Entry 8CG6 (electron microscopy, 3.40 A resolution); this record covers chains A and B of the 3 polymer chains in the assembly.

[Chain A (and B)]
Name: Non-reducing polyketide synthase CTB1
From: Cercospora nicotianae
Notes: EC 2.3.1.-; chain B of this document is another copy of the same molecule, construct and numbering; everything in this record applies to it too
Reference sequence: Q6DQW3 (CTB1_CERNC); residue numbers follow UniProt; this construct covers 1-1293
Chain sequence (1304 residues; row label = number of the first residue in the row):
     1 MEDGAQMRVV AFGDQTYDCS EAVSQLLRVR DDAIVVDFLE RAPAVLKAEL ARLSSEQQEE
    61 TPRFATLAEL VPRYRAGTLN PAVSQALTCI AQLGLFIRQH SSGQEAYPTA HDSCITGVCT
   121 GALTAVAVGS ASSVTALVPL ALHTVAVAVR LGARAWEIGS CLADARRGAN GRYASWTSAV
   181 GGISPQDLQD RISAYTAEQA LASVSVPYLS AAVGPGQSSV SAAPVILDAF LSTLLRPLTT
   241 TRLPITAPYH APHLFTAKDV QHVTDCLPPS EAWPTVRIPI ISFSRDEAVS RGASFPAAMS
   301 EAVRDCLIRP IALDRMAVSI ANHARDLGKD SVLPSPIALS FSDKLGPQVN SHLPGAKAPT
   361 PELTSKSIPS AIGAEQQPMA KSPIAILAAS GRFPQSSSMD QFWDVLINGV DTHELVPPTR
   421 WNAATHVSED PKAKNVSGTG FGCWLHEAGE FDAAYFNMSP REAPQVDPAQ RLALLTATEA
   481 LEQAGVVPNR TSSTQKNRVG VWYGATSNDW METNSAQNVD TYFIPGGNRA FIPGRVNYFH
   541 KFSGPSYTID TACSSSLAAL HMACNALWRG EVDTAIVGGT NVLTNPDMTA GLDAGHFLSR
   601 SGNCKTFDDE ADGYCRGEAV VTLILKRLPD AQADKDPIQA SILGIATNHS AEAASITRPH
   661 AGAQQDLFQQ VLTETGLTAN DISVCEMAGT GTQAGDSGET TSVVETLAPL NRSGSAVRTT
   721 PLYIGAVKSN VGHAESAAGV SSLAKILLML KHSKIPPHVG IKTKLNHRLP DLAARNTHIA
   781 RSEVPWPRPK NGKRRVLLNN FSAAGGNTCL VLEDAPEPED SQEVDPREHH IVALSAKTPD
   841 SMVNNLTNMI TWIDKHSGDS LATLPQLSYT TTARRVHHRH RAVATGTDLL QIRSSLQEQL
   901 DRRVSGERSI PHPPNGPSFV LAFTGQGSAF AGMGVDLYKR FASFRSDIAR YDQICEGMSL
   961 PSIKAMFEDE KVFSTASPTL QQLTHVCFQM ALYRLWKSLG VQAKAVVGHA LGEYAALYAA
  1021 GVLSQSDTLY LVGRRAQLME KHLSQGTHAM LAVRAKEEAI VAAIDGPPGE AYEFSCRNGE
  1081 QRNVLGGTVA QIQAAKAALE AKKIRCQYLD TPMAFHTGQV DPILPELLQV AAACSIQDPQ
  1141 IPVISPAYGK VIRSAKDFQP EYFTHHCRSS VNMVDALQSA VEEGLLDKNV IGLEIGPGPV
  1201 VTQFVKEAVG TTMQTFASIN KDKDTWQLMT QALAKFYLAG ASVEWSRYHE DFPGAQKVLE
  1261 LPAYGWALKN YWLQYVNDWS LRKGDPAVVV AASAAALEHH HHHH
Unresolved in the structure: 1-4, 425-439, 510-529, 587-599, 651-662, 1273-1304 (chain B: 1-4, 421-439, 509-525, 590-599, 1274-1304)
Construct notes: engineered mutation Ala321 (Thr in Q6DQW3), Ala688 (His in Q6DQW3), Ala1010 (Ser in Q6DQW3); expression tag (1294-1304)
Covalently attached groups: compound 42X linked to Cys119
Residues lining bound ligands: 42X (N~3~-[(2R)-2-hydroxy-3,3-dimethyl-4-(phosphonooxy)butanoyl]-N-[2-(propanoylamino)ethyl]-beta-alaninamide): Asp14, Gln15, Thr16, Gln85, Val213, Gln217, Ser219, Leu243, Ile245, Tyr249, His250, Ile311, Leu313, Phe341, Lys344
Curated features (UniProtKB/Swiss-Prot):
  - active site (For beta-ketoacyl synthase activity): Cys553, His733

[Chain A / chain B interface]
Pairs across the interface (117):
  Ala33(A) with Asp37(B)
  Ile34(A) with Ile34(B), hydrophobic
  Asp37(A) with Ala33(B)
  Glu40(A) with Met379(B)
  Val45(A) with Ile372(B); Ala374(B), hydrophobic
  Lys47(A) with Ser492(B)
  Glu49(A) with Ile372(B)
  Ser55(A) with Arg1247(B), hydrogen bond
  Glu56(A) with Arg994(B), salt bridge
  Gln58(A) with Arg1247(B)
  Arg63(A) with Asn489(B), hydrogen bond; Gln495(B), hydrogen bond
  Ala65(A) with Arg498(B)
  Gln104(A) with Ala136(B)
  Thr135(A) with Ile34(B)
  Leu142(A) with Ala371(B), hydrophobic; Ala374(B), hydrophobic
  His143(A) with Pro369(B), hydrogen bond (side chain-backbone); Ser370(B); Ala371(B)
  Glu157(A) with Arg950(B), salt bridge
  Ile158(A) with Gln953(B)
  Cys161(A) with Arg950(B); Gln1025(B); Ser1026(B)
  Leu162(A) with Ser1024(B), hydrogen bond (backbone-side chain); Ser1026(B)
  Asp164(A) with Ser1024(B); Gln1137(B), hydrogen bond
  Ala165(A) with Gln1137(B)
  Arg166(A) with Gln1137(B)
  Arg167(A) with Gly1021(B); Gln1137(B), hydrogen bond; Asp1138(B), hydrogen bond (side chain-backbone); Gln1140(B), hydrogen bond
  Gln199(A) with Ala1133(B)
  Ala200(A) with Gln1129(B); Ala1133(B)
  Leu201(A) with Ala1133(B)
  Ala202(A) with Tyr1030(B), hydrophobic
  Val204(A) with Ile954(B), hydrophobic; Met958(B), hydrophobic; Ser1026(B)
  Leu254(A) with Gln953(B), hydrogen bond (backbone-side chain)
  Thr256(A) with Gln953(B)
  Asp259(A) with Gln953(B), hydrogen bond
  Pro268(A) with Pro369(B), hydrophobic
  Ser270(A) with Lys366(B), hydrogen bond
  Ala272(A) with Lys366(B); Ile368(B)
  Trp273(A) with Ile368(B), hydrophobic
  Ser365(A) with Ala272(B)
  Ser367(A) with Ala272(B)
  Ile368(A) with Ser270(B); Ala272(B); Trp273(B), hydrophobic
  Pro369(A) with His143(B), hydrogen bond (backbone-side chain); Ser270(B)
  Ser370(A) with His143(B)
  Ala371(A) with His143(B)
  Ile372(A) with Val45(B); Ala48(B); Arg52(B)
  Gly373(A) with Ala44(B)
  Ala374(A) with Arg41(B), hydrogen bond (backbone-side chain); Leu142(B), hydrophobic
  Met379(A) with Glu40(B), hydrogen bond (backbone-side chain)
  Ser492(A) with Lys47(B)
  Asn497(A) with Arg63(B)
  Arg498(A) with Ala65(B)
  Ser507(A) with Asn528(B), hydrogen bond
  Ala530(A) with Asp550(B); Thr551(B)
  Ser543(A) with Ala651(B)
  Gly544(A) with His649(B)
  Ser546(A) with Thr551(B); His649(B)
  Tyr547(A) with Ile549(B), hydrophobic; Thr551(B)
  Thr548(A) with Asp550(B), hydrogen bond (side chain-backbone)
  Ile549(A) with Ile549(B), hydrophobic
  Asp550(A) with Ala530(B); Tyr547(B); Thr548(B), hydrogen bond (backbone-backbone)
  Thr551(A) with Ser546(B), hydrogen bond (side chain-backbone)
  Ala552(A) with Phe531(B), hydrophobic
  Met562(A) with Met562(B), hydrophobic
  Asn565(A) with Arg569(B)
  Arg569(A) with Asn565(B), hydrogen bond; Trp568(B); Arg569(B)
  Glu571(A) with His561(B), salt bridge; Asn565(B)
  His649(A) with Gly544(B); Pro545(B)
  Arg950(A) with Glu157(B), salt bridge
  Gln953(A) with Thr256(B)
  Ile954(A) with Cys161(B), hydrophobic
  Ser998(A) with Ser55(B)
  Gly1021(A) with Asp164(B); Arg167(B)
  Ser1024(A) with Cys161(B); Leu162(B), hydrogen bond (side chain-backbone)
  Gln1025(A) with Cys161(B)
  Ser1026(A) with Cys161(B), hydrogen bond (side chain-backbone); Leu162(B), hydrogen bond (side chain-backbone)
  Asp1027(A) with Leu162(B)
  Tyr1030(A) with Ala202(B), hydrophobic
  Ala1133(A) with Ala200(B); Leu201(B), hydrophobic
  Ser1135(A) with Val225(B)
  Gln1137(A) with Arg166(B); Arg167(B)
  Asp1138(A) with Arg167(B), hydrogen bond (backbone-side chain)
  Gln1140(A) with Arg167(B)
  Arg1247(A) with Ser55(B)
Also at the interface, not in a pair above, chain A (100 interface residues in all): Arg41, Ala44, Ala48, Arg52, Phe64, Ser101, Ala163, Phe255, Cys266, Pro274, Gln376, Pro378, Gln495, Ala558, Tyr951, Gly957, Met958, Gln1129, Pro1139
Also at the interface, not in a pair above, chain B (89 interface residues in all): Ser101, Thr135, Ile158, Ala163, Ser203, Val204, Ile226, Pro268, Gly373, Gln376, Pro378, Ala558, Ser998

[In short]
Chain A and chain B form an interface of 100 and 89 residues respectively; the contacts include 24 hydrogen
bonds and 4 salt bridges. Polar pairs include Glu56(A)-Arg994(B), Glu157(A)-Arg950(B) and Glu571(A)-His561(B).
Covalently linked compound 42X: at Cys119(A).
Both chains are Non-reducing polyketide synthase CTB1 (Cercospora nicotianae). Entry 8CG6 (The ACP crosslinked
to the SAT of the cercosporin fungal non-reducing polyketide synthase (NR-PKS) CTB1 (ACP:SAT-KS-MAT)) was
determined by electron microscopy.
